Entry 8Q6P (electron microscopy, 3.53 A resolution); this record covers chains 4 and 6 of the 7 polymer chains in the assembly.

[Chain 4]
Molecule: DNA replication licensing factor mcm4-B
From: Xenopus laevis
Notes: EC 3.6.4.12
UniProtKB: P30664 (MCM4B_XENLA); numbering as in UniProt (aligned over 1-863)
Sequence (863 residues; numbered 1 to 863; the number before each row is that of its first residue):
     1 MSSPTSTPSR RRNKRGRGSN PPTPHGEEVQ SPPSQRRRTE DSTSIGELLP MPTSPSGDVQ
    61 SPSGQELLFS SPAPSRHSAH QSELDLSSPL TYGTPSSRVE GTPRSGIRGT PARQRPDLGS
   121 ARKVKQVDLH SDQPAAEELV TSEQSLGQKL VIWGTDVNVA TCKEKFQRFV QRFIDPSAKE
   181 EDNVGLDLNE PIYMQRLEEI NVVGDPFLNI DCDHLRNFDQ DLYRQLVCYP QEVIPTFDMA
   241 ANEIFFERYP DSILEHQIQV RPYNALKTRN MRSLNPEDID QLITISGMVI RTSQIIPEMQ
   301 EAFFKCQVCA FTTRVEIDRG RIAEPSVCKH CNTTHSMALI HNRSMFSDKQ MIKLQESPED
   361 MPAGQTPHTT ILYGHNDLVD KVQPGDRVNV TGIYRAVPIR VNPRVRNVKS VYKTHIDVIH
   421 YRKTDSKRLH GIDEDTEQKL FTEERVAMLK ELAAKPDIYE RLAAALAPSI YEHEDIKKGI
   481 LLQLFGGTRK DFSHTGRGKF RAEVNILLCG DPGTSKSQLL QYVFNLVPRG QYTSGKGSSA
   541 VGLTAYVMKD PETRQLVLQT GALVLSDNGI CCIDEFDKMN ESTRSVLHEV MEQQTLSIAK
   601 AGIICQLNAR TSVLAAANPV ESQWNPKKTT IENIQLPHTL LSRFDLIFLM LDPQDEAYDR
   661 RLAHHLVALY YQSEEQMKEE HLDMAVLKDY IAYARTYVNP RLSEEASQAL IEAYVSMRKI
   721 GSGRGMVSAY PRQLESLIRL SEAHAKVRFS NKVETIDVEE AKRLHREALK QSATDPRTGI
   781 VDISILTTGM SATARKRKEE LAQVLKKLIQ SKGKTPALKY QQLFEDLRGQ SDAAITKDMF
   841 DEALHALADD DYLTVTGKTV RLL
Not modelled in the structure: 1-437, 529-574, 594-611, 774-863
Swiss-Prot annotation at these positions:
  - zinc finger: Cys306 to Cys331 (C4-type)
  - motif: Ser642 to Asp645 (Arginine finger)
  - binding site (ATP): Tyr471, Arg497, Lys516, Ser517, Asn618, Arg643, Arg732, Glu735

[Chain 6]
Molecule: Maternal DNA replication licensing factor mcm6
From: Xenopus laevis
Notes: EC 3.6.4.12
UniProtKB: Q5FWY4 (MCM6M_XENLA); numbering as in UniProt (aligned over 1-821)
Sequence (821 residues; numbered 1 to 821; the number before each row is that of its first residue):
     1 MELGGPAAAG DTDIAGQQLF KDELSDKCQK LFLEFLEECK GKDGSNLYVS AAEELIRPER
    61 NTLAVNFTDI EYYNQQLATT IQEEYYRVYP HLCRAVRSFA RQMGNIPANK EFYIAFSDFP
   121 ARQKIRELSS AKIGTLLRIS GQVVRTHPVH PELVSGTFLC MDCQSIVKDV EQQFRYTQPT
   181 ICKNPVCANR RRFTLDTNKS RFVDFQKVRI QETQAELPRG AIPRSVEIIL RAEAVESAMA
   241 GDRCDFTGTL IVVPDVSALA AGDARMETGA KVTGGEGFNS EGVQGLKALG VRDLSYRLAF
   301 LACYVGATNP RFGGKDLREE DQTAESIKNQ MTVQEWEKVF EMSQDKNLYH NLCTSLFPTI
   361 HGNDEIKRGV LLMLFGGVPK TTMEGTSLRG DINVCIVGDP STSKSQFLKH VEEFSPRAVY
   421 TSGKASSAAG LTAAVVKDEE SHEFVIEAGA LMLADNGVCC IDEFDKMDLK DQVAIHEAME
   481 QQTISITKAG VKATLNARTS ILAAANPVGG RYERSKSLKH NVNLSAPIMS RFDLFFILVD
   541 ECNEVTDYAI ARRIVDLHAR NEESIERVYS IEDIQRYLLF ARQFQPKITK EAEEFIVEQY
   601 RRLRQRDGSG VAKSSWRITV RQLESLIRLS ESMARMHCSD EVQPKHVKEA FRLLSKSIIR
   661 VDTPDVSFDQ GEDEKNIEGE NNGNLNNGEE AMETNQDEPI NEKPSSNAGL KMSFAEYKQI
   721 SNLLVLYMQK MEETEEECHL TTTDLVNWYL KEMEAEIETE TELILKKRLI EKVIHRLIYY
   781 DHILIELNKS ELKTMDDTKE TGEDAAEDRI LVVNPNYMLE D
Not modelled in the structure: 1-320, 424-429, 560-566, 662-717, 785-821
Ligand contacts:
  - ATP (adenosine-5'-triphosphate), molecule 1: Thr359, Ile360, His361, Asp399, Pro400, Ser401, Thr402, Ser403, Lys404, Ser405, Gln406, Ile550
  - ATP, molecule 2: Arg531, Val620, Arg621, Glu624

[Interface between chain 4 and chain 6]
Pairs across the interface (19):
  Phe492(4) - His558(6)
  Thr495(4) - Leu557(6)
  Arg497(4) - Gln406(6)
  Arg497(4) - Lys409(6)
  Arg497(4) - Leu557(6)
  Phe500(4) - His558(6)
  His638(4) - Arg511(6)
  Ser707(4) - Val555(6)
  Ile711(4) - Tyr548(6)  hydrophobic
  Ile711(4) - Ala551(6)  hydrophobic
  Ile711(4) - Val555(6)  hydrophobic
  Tyr714(4) - Asp547(6)
  Tyr714(4) - Ala551(6)  hydrophobic
  Val715(4) - Tyr548(6)  hydrophobic
  Arg718(4) - Asp540(6)  salt bridge
  Arg718(4) - Cys542(6)
  Arg718(4) - Asp547(6)  salt bridge
  Lys719(4) - Glu544(6)
  Ser722(4) - Cys542(6)
Other interface residues (no listed pair), chain 4 (15 interface residues in all): Gly496, Pro731, Leu734
Other interface residues (no listed pair), chain 6 (15 interface residues in all): Ser401, Arg552, Ile554

[In short]
Chain 4 and chain 6 each contribute 15 residues to their interface, with 2 salt bridges. Among the polar pairs
are Arg718(4)-Asp540(6) and Arg718(4)-Asp547(6). Chain 6 binds ATP. UniProt lists 8 ATP-binding residues on
chain 4.
Here chain 4 is DNA replication licensing factor mcm4-B and chain 6 is Maternal DNA replication licensing
factor mcm6, both from Xenopus laevis. Entry 8Q6P (X. laevis CMG dimer bound to dimeric DONSON - MCM ATPase)
was determined by electron microscopy, deposited together with 8Q6O.
